PDB entry 4Y82 | X-ray diffraction, 2.80 A resolution | chains C and D of the 34 polymer chains in the assembly

[Chain C]
Molecule: Proteasome subunit alpha type-4
Source organism: Saccharomyces cerevisiae (strain ATCC 204508 / S288c)
Notes: EC 3.4.25.1
Reference sequence: P40303 (PSA4_YEAST); residues -1 to 252 here correspond to UniProt positions 1-254 (UniProt number = residue number + 2)
Amino-acid sequence (254 residues; each row starts with the number of its first residue; numbers below 1 keep their minus sign (Met-1 is residue -1)):
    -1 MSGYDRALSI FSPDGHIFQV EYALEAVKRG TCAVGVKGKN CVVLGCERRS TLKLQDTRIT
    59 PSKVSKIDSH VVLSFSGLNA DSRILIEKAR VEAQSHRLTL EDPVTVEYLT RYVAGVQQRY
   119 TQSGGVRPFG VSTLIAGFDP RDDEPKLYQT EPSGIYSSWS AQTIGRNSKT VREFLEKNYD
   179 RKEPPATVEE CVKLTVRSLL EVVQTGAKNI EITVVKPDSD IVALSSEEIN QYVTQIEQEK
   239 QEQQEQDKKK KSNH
Disordered / not traced: -1 to 0, 241-252
UniProt features mapped onto this chain:
  - modified residue: Thr58 (Phosphothreonine)

[Chain D]
Molecule: Proteasome subunit alpha type-5
Source organism: Saccharomyces cerevisiae (strain ATCC 204508 / S288c)
Notes: EC 3.4.25.1
Reference sequence: P32379 (PSA5_YEAST); residues -7 to 252 here correspond to UniProt positions 1-260 (UniProt number = residue number + 8)
Amino-acid sequence (260 residues; row label = number of the first residue in the row; numbers below 1 keep their minus sign (Met-7 is residue -7)):
    -7 MFLTRSEYDR GVSTFSPEGR LFQVEYSLEA IKLGSTAIGI ATKEGVVLGV EKRATSPLLE
    53 SDSIEKIVEI DRHIGCAMSG LTADARSMIE HARTAAVTHN LYYDEDINVE SLTQSVCDLA
   113 LRFGEGASGE ERLMSRPFGV ALLIAGHDAD DGYQLFHAEP SGTFYRYNAK AIGSGSEGAQ
   173 AELLNEWHSS LTLKEAELLV LKILKQVMEE KLDENNAQLS CITKQDGFKI YDNEKTAELI
   233 KELKEKEAAE SPEEADVEMS
Disordered / not traced: -7 to 0, 118-124, 243-252

[How chain C and chain D interact]
Contacting residue pairs - 64 pairs, chain C then chain D:
  Asp3(C) - Glu117(D)
  Arg4(C) - Asp1(D)  salt bridge
  Arg4(C) - Glu117(D)
  Ala5(C) - Val4(D)  hydrophobic
  Ala5(C) - Glu117(D)
  Ala5(C) - Ser127(D)
  Ser7(C) - Ser127(D)
  Ser7(C) - Arg128(D)
  Ile8(C) - Asp1(D)
  Ile8(C) - Gln15(D)
  Phe9(C) - Gln15(D)
  Phe9(C) - Tyr18(D)  hydrophobic
  Phe9(C) - Ser19(D)
  Phe9(C) - Ala22(D)  hydrophobic
  Phe9(C) - Leu73(D)  hydrophobic
  Phe9(C) - Arg128(D)
  Phe9(C) - Pro129(D)
  Phe9(C) - Gly131(D)
  Ser10(C) - Tyr18(D)
  Pro11(C) - Tyr18(D)  hydrophobic
  Pro11(C) - Glu21(D)
  Asp12(C) - Glu21(D)
  Gly13(C) - Tyr18(D)
  Gly13(C) - Glu21(D)
  Gly13(C) - Ala22(D)
  His14(C) - Leu25(D)
  Ile15(C) - Leu73(D)  hydrophobic
  Ile15(C) - Arg128(D)
  Lys35(C) - Glu52(D)  salt bridge
  Gln116(C) - Ala75(D)
  Gln116(C) - Asp76(D)
  Thr119(C) - Arg128(D)  hydrogen bond (backbone-side chain)
  Gln120(C) - Met126(D)
  Gln120(C) - Ser127(D)  hydrogen bond (backbone-backbone)
  Gln120(C) - Arg128(D)
  Gln120(C) - Pro129(D)
  Gln120(C) - Phe130(D)
  Ser121(C) - Ser127(D)
  Gly122(C) - Ser127(D)
  Ser151(C) - Ala75(D)
  Gly152(C) - Ala75(D)
  Ile153(C) - Thr74(D)
  Ile153(C) - Ala75(D)
  Ser155(C) - Leu51(D)
  Ser155(C) - Ser55(D)
  Ser156(C) - Leu51(D)
  Ser156(C) - Glu52(D)  hydrogen bond (backbone-backbone)
  Ser156(C) - Ser55(D)  hydrogen bond (backbone-side chain)
  Trp157(C) - Ser48(D)
  Trp157(C) - Leu50(D)
  Trp157(C) - Leu51(D)
  Trp157(C) - Glu52(D)
  Ser158(C) - Leu50(D)  hydrogen bond (backbone-backbone)
  Ser158(C) - Glu52(D)  hydrogen bond
  Ala159(C) - Leu50(D)
  Leu173(C) - Leu50(D)  hydrophobic
  Glu174(C) - Ser48(D)  hydrogen bond
  Glu174(C) - Pro49(D)
  Glu174(C) - Leu50(D)
  Tyr177(C) - Leu50(D)  hydrophobic
  Arg179(C) - Pro49(D)  hydrogen bond (side chain-backbone)
  Arg179(C) - Leu50(D)
  Arg179(C) - Leu51(D)  hydrogen bond (side chain-backbone)
  Arg179(C) - Glu52(D)
Other interface residues (no listed pair), chain C (32 interface residues in all): Tyr154, Arg170
Other interface residues (no listed pair), chain D (29 interface residues in all): Thr47, Ser53, Glu57, Ser79

[Summary]
Chain C and chain D form an interface of 32 and 29 residues respectively; the contacts include 9 hydrogen
bonds and 2 salt bridges. Among the polar pairs are Arg4(C)-Asp1(D), Lys35(C)-Glu52(D) and
Thr119(C)-Arg128(D).
Chain C is Proteasome subunit alpha type-4 and chain D is Proteasome subunit alpha type-5, both from
Saccharomyces cerevisiae (strain ATCC 204508 / S288c); the structure, Yeast 20S proteasome in complex with
Ac-LAY-ep, was determined by X-ray diffraction (same publication as 4Y69, 4Y6A, 4Y6V, 4Y6Z, 4Y70, 4Y74 and 34
further entries).
